PDB entry 6X45 | X-ray diffraction, 2.20 A resolution | chains C and B of the 6 polymer chains in the assembly

Chain C (and B):
Name: Spike protein S2'
Notes: chain B of this document is another copy of the same molecule, construct and numbering; everything in this record applies to it too
UniProt: P0DTC2 (SPIKE_SARS2); residues 912-966 here = UniProt positions 912-966
Sequence (57 residues; each row starts with the number of its first residue):
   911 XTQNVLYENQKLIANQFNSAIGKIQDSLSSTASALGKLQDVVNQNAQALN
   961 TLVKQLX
Not modelled in the structure: 911-913, 966-967 (chain B: 911-913, 967)
Differences from the reference sequence: acetylation (911); amidation (967)
Modified positions: ACE (acetyl group) at position 911; NH2 (amino group) at position 967

How chain C and chain B interact:
Contacting residue pairs - 16 pairs, chain C then chain B:
  Leu916(C) - Gln920(B)  hydrogen bond (backbone-side chain)
  Asn919(C) - Gln920(B)
  Gln920(C) - Gln920(B)
  Gln926(C) - Phe927(B)
  Phe927(C) - Phe927(B)  hydrophobic
  Ala930(C) - Phe927(B)  hydrophobic
  Ala930(C) - Ile931(B)  hydrophobic
  Ile934(C) - Ile934(B)  hydrophobic
  Ser937(C) - Leu938(B)
  Ala944(C) - Leu945(B)  hydrophobic
  Leu945(C) - Leu945(B)  hydrophobic
  Leu948(C) - Leu945(B)  hydrophobic
  Val951(C) - Val952(B)  hydrophobic
  Val952(C) - Val952(B)  hydrophobic
  Asn955(C) - Ala956(B)
  Asn955(C) - Leu959(B)
Interface residues without a listed pair, chain C (19 interface residues in all): Ile923, Thr941, Ala958, Leu959, Leu962
Interface residues without a listed pair, chain B (14 interface residues in all): Ile923, Thr941, Leu948, Gln949, Val963

Summary:
19 residues of chain C and 14 residues of chain B are in contact; the contacts include 1 hydrogen bond. The
hydrogen-bonded pair is Leu916(C)-Gln920(B).
Both chains are Spike protein S2'. Entry 6X45 (SARS-CoV2 spike glycoprotein N-terminal heptad repeat domain +
SARS-CoV2(QEYKKEKE)) was determined by X-ray diffraction.
